9NBB - chains E and F of the 6 polymer chains in the assembly; structure by electron microscopy, 5.90 A resolution (low resolution: residue-level contacts below are approximate; hydrogen-bond / salt-bridge calls are withheld).

Chain E:
Name: AUGMIN subunit 5
From: Arabidopsis thaliana
UniProt: Q9FMB4 (AUG5_ARATH); aligned to UniProt positions 1-747 over residues 1-747 (the alignment contains insertions or deletions, so no single offset holds)
Sequence (747 residues; each row starts with the number of its first residue):
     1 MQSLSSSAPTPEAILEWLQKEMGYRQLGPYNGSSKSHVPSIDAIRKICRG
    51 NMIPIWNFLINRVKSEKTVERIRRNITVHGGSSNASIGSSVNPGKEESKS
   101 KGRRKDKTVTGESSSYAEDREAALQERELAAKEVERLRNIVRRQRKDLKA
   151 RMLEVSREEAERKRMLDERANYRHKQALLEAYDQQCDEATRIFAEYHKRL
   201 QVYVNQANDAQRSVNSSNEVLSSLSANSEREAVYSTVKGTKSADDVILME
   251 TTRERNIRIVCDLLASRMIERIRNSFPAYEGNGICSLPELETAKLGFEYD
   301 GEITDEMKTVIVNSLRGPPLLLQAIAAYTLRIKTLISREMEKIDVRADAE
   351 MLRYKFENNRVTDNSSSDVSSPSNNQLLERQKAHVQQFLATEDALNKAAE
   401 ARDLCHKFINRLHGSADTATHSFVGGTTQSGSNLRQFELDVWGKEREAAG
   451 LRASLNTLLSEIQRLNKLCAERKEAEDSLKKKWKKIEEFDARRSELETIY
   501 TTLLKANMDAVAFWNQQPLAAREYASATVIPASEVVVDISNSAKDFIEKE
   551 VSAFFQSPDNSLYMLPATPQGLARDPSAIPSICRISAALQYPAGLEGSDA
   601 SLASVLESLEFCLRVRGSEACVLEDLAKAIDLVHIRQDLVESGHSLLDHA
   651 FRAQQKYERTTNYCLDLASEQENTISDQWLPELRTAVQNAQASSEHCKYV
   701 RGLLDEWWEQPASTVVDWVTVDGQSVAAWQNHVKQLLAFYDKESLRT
Unresolved in the structure: 1-180, 552-747

Chain F:
Name: AUGMIN subunit 6
From: Arabidopsis thaliana
UniProt: Q94BP7 (AUG6_ARATH); residues 1-387 here = UniProt positions 1-387
Sequence (387 residues; each row starts with the number of its first residue):
     1 MTMDREKERELELESAMYTNCLLLGLDPNVIGLGASNGTPRVGLFRHSNP
    51 KLGEQLLYFILSSLRGPAQSSKDFDKVWPIFDSAQSRDFRKVVQAIISEL
   101 ESQGALPRSNSRVSSLATCCGPRFVELLWQLSLHALREVHRRTFPADVAS
   151 NPLPSSLTDVSFSHAATLLPVTKARIVLERRRFLKNAETAVQRQAMWSNL
   201 AHEMTAEFRGLCAEEAYLQQELEKLNDLRNKVKQEGEVWDDLVSSSSQNS
   251 HLVSKATRLWDSIMARKGQHEVLASGPIEDLIAHREHRYRISGSALLAAM
   301 DQSSQVPRAELLSAHSDDSASLADDKELSDGSYTNMHDHSLVDSFETASS
   351 QASDETLSRVDDRGGKINQTVDVAEVIRRWTHALQRI
Unresolved in the structure: 329-387

How chain E and chain F interact:
Residue-residue contacts (10; chain E residue first):
  Trp483(E) with Ser316(F); Ser319(F)
  Ile486(E) with Ser319(F)
  Glu487(E) with Asp318(F); Ser319(F)
  Asp490(E) with Ser319(F); Leu322(F)
  Ala491(E) with Leu322(F)
  Ser494(E) with Leu322(F)
  Glu497(E) with Lys326(F)
Interface residues without a listed pair, chain E (8 interface residues in all): Lys480
Interface residues without a listed pair, chain F (9 interface residues in all): Leu311, His315, Ala320, Ala323

In short:
8 residues of chain E and 9 residues of chain F are in contact.
Chain E is AUGMIN subunit 5 and chain F is AUGMIN subunit 6, both from Arabidopsis thaliana; the structure,
Augmin/V junction(closed), was determined by electron microscopy together with 9NA8, 9NA9, 9NBA and 9NBD from
the same study.
